3RN1 - chains A and F of the 6 polymer chains in the assembly; structure by X-ray diffraction, 1.93 A resolution.

# Chain A
Name: Methylamine utilization protein MauG
From: Paracoccus denitrificans
Notes: EC 1.-.-.-
Reference sequence: Q51658 (MAUG_PARDP); residues 1-367 here correspond to UniProt positions 21-387 (UniProt number = residue number + 20)
Amino-acid sequence (373 residues; row label = number of the first residue in the row):
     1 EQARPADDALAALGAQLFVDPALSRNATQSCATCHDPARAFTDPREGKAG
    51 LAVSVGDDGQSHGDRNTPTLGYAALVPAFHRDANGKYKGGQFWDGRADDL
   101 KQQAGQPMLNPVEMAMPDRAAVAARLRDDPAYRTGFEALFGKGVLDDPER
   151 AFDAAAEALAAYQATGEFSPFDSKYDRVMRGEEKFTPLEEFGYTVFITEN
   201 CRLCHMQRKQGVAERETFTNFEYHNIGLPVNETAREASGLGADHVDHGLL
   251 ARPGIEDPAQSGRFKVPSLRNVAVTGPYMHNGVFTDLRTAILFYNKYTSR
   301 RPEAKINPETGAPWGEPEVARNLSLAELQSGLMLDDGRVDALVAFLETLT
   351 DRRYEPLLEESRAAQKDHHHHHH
Unresolved in the structure: 1-5, 360-373
Differences from the reference sequence: engineered mutation E199 (Trp219 in Q51658); expression tag (368-373)
UniProt features mapped onto this chain:
  - binding site (heme c): C31, C34, H35, C201, C204, H205, H280
Glycans and other covalent adducts: heme c (HEC) linked to C31, C34, C201, C204
Bound ions: heme c Fe site 1 near H35 (its only coordinating residue here); heme c Fe site 2: H205, Y294; Na+ site 1: N231, T233; Na+ site 2: L250, R252, I255; Ca2+: T275, P277
Small-molecule neighbours:
  - heme c (HEC), molecule 1: Q29, S30, H35, S54, V55, G56, R65, N66, T67, P68, T69, L70, Q91, F92, W93, D94, R96, L100, Q103, A104, P107, M108, E113, M114, L159, Q163, K265
  - heme c (HEC), molecule 2: W93, N200, H205, H224, I226, L228, F264, K265, V266, P267, L269, V272, Y278, M279, H280, L287, A290, I291, Y294, S324, E327, L328, L334, L342, L346

# Chain F
Name: Methylamine dehydrogenase heavy chain
From: Paracoccus denitrificans
Notes: EC 1.4.99.3
Reference sequence: A1BB97 (A1BB97_PARDP); residues 1-386 here correspond to UniProt positions 32-417 (UniProt number = residue number + 31)
Amino-acid sequence (386 residues; each row starts with the number of its first residue):
     1 QDAPEAETQAQETQGQAAARAAAADLAAGQDDEPRILEAPAPDARRVYVN
    51 DPAHFAAVTQQFVIDGEAGRVIGMIDGGFLPNPVVADDGSFIAHASTVFS
   101 RIARGERTDYVEVFDPVTLLPTADIELPDAPRFLVGTYPWMTSLTPDGKT
   151 LLFYQFSPAPAVGVVDLEGKAFKRMLDVPDCYHIFPTAPDTFFMHCRDGS
   201 LAKVAFGTEGTPEITHTEVFHPEDEFLINHPAYSQKAGRLVWPTYTGKIH
   251 QIDLSSGDAKFLPAVEALTEAERADGWRPGGWQQVAYHRALDRIYLLVDQ
   301 RDEWRHKTASRFVVVLDAKTGERLAKFEMGHEIDSINVSQDEKPLLYALS
   351 TGDKTLYIHDAESGEELRSVNQLGHGPQVITTADMG
Unresolved in the structure: 1-10
Disulfide bonds: C181-C196

# Interface between chain A and chain F
Residue-residue contacts - 11 pairs, chain A then chain F:
  N84(A) with E33(F)
  R208(A) with G29(F), hydrogen bond (side chain-backbone); Q30(F); D31(F)
  K209(A) with D31(F), hydrogen bond (backbone-side chain); D32(F); E33(F), salt bridge; P34(F)
  Q210(A) with D31(F), hydrogen bond (backbone-side chain); D32(F); P34(F)

# Summary
4 residues of chain A face 6 of chain F across their interface; the contacts include 3 hydrogen bonds and 1
salt bridge. Polar contacts include K209(A)-E33(F), R208(A)-G29(F) and K209(A)-D31(F). Covalently linked heme
c: at C31(A) and C201(A).
Here chain A is Methylamine utilization protein MauG and chain F is Methylamine dehydrogenase heavy chain,
both from Paracoccus denitrificans. Entry 3RN1 (Crystal Structure of the W199E-MauG/pre-Methylamine
Dehydrogenase Complex) was determined by X-ray diffraction.
